PDB entry 5IV7 | electron microscopy, 6.77 A resolution (low resolution: residue-level contacts below are approximate; hydrogen-bond / salt-bridge calls are withheld) | chains h and v of the 96 polymer chains in the assembly

# Chain h
Molecule: Baseplate wedge protein gp6
Organism: Enterobacteria phage T4
Reference sequence: P19060 (BP06_BPT4); residues 1-660 here = UniProt positions 1-660
Sequence (660 residues; numbered 1 to 660; the number before each row is that of its first residue):
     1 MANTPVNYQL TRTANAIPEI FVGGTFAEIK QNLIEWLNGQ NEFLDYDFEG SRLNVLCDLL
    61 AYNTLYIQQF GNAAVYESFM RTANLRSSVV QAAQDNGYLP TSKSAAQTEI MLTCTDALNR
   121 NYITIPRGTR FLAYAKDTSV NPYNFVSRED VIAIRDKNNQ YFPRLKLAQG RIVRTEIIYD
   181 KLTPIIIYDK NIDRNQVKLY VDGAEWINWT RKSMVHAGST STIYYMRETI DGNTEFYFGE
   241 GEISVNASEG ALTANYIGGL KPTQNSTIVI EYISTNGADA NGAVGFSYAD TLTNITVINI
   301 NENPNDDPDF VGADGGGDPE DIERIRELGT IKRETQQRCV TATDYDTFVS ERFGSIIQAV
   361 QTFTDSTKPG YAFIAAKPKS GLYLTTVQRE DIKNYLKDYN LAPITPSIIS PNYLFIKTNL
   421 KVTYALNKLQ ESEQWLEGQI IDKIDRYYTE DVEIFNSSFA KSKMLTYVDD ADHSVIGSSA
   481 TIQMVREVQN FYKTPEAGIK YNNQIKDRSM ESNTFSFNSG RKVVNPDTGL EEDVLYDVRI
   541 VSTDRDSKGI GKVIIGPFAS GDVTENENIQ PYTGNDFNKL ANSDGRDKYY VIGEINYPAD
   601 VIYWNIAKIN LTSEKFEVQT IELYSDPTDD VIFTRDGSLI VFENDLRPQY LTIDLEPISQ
Disordered / not traced: 1-11, 660

# Chain v
Molecule: Baseplate wedge protein gp53
Organism: Enterobacteria phage T4
Reference sequence: P16011 (BP53_BPT4); residues 1-196 here = UniProt positions 1-196
Sequence (196 residues; each row starts with the number of its first residue):
     1 MLFTFFDPIE YAAKTVNKNA PTIPMTDIFR NYKDYFKRAL AGYRLRTYYI KGSPRPEELA
    61 NAIYGNPQLY WVLLMCNDNY DPYYGWITSQ EAAYQASIQK YKNVGGDQIV YHVNENGEKF
   121 YNLISYDDNP YVWYDKGDKA RKYPQYEGAL AAVDTYEAAV LENEKLRQIK IIAKSDINSF
   181 MNDLIRIMEK SYGNDK
Disordered / not traced: 194-196

# Chain h / chain v interface
Contacting residue pairs (55; chain h residue first):
  Glu19(h) with Ile23(v); Pro24(v)
  Ile20(h) with Pro24(v)
  Phe21(h) with Ile23(v); Pro24(v); Met25(v); Thr26(v)
  Val22(h) with Pro8(v); Thr26(v)
  Gly23(h) with Thr26(v)
  Gly24(h) with Phe3(v); Thr4(v); Thr26(v)
  Thr25(h) with Gln68(v)
  Glu28(h) with Thr4(v)
  Tyr62(h) with Arg55(v)
  Asn63(h) with Tyr83(v)
  Leu65(h) with Tyr70(v)
  Tyr66(h) with Arg55(v); Tyr83(v)
  Ile67(h) with Tyr83(v)
  Gln68(h) with Phe3(v); Thr26(v); Ile28(v)
  Gln69(h) with Phe3(v); Tyr70(v); Leu74(v); Met75(v)
  Phe70(h) with Tyr80(v); Asp81(v); Pro82(v)
  Asn72(h) with Phe3(v); Ile28(v); Arg30(v); Asn31(v); Tyr32(v)
  Ala73(h) with Tyr80(v)
  Ala74(h) with Tyr80(v)
  Val75(h) with Ile28(v)
  Tyr76(h) with Phe29(v)
  Asn84(h) with Lys33(v); Lys37(v)
  Leu85(h) with Tyr80(v)
  Arg171(h) with Phe120(v); Gln145(v)
  Arg174(h) with Asp135(v); Tyr143(v); Gln145(v)
  Thr175(h) with Asp135(v)
  Glu176(h) with Lys136(v); Gly137(v); Asp138(v)
  Tyr188(h) with Tyr121(v)
  Asp189(h) with Lys119(v); Tyr121(v)
Other interface residues (no listed pair), chain h (32 interface residues in all): Thr82, Val173, Asn191
Other interface residues (no listed pair), chain v (36 interface residues in all): Asp34, Glu57, Trp71, Glu118

# Summary
32 residues of chain h face 36 of chain v across their interface.
Chain h is Baseplate wedge protein gp6 and chain v is Baseplate wedge protein gp53, both from Enterobacteria
phage T4; the structure, Cryo-electron microscopy structure of the star-shaped, hubless post-attachment T4
baseplate, was determined by electron microscopy, deposited together with 5IV5 and 5IW9.
